PDB entry 2HRK | X-ray diffraction, 2.05 A resolution | chains A and B

Chain A:
Name: Glutamyl-tRNA synthetase, cytoplasmic
Source organism: Saccharomyces cerevisiae
Notes: EC 6.1.1.17
UniProt: P46655 (SYEC_YEAST); residues 3-209 here correspond to UniProt positions 1-207 (UniProt number = residue number - 2)
Sequence (207 residues; row label = number of the first residue in the row):
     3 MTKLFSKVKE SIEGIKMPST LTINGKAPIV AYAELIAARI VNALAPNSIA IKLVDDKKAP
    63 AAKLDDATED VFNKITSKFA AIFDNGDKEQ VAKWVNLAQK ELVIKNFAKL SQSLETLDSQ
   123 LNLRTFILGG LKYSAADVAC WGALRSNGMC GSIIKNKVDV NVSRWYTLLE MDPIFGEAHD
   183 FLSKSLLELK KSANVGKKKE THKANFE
Not modelled in the structure: 3-19, 197-209

Chain B:
Name: GU4 nucleic-binding protein 1
Source organism: Saccharomyces cerevisiae
UniProt: P46672 (G4P1_YEAST); residues 3-124 here correspond to UniProt positions 1-122 (UniProt number = residue number - 2)
Sequence (122 residues; row label = number of the first residue in the row):
     3 MSDLVTKFES LIISKYPVSF TKEQSAQAAQ WESVLKSGQI QPHLDQLNLV LRDNTFIVST
    63 LYPTSTDVHV FEVALPLIKD LVASSKDVKS TYTTYRHILR WIDYMQNLLE VSSTDKLEIN
   123 HD
Not modelled in the structure: 124
UniProt features mapped onto this chain:
  - region: Lys-24 to Gln-48 (Interaction with methionyl-tRNA synthetase MES1), Arg-54 to Leu-63 (Interaction with glutamyl-tRNA synthetase GUS1), Thr-93 to His-123 (Interaction with glutamyl-tRNA synthetase GUS1)
From the paper describing this entry:
  - mutagenesis - A28R: unchanged binding to GluRS

How chain A and chain B interact:
Pairs across the interface - 29 pairs, chain A then chain B:
  Asn-124(A) with Arg-98(B); Arg-102(B)
  Leu-125(A) with Arg-98(B); Leu-101(B), hydrophobic; Arg-102(B); Ile-121(B), hydrophobic; His-123(B)
  Arg-126(A) with Arg-102(B); His-123(B)
  Thr-127(A) with Thr-57(B); Tyr-106(B)
  Leu-133(A) with Tyr-106(B), hydrogen bond (backbone-side chain); Leu-110(B)
  Lys-159(A) with Asp-55(B), salt bridge
  Val-162(A) with Arg-54(B)
  Asn-163(A) with His-99(B)
  Arg-166(A) with Leu-53(B); Arg-54(B); Asp-55(B); Asn-56(B); Thr-57(B); Arg-102(B)
  Leu-170(A) with Thr-57(B); Thr-62(B); Leu-63(B)
  Met-173(A) with Ser-61(B); Thr-62(B); Leu-63(B)
  Asp-174(A) with Leu-63(B)
Also at the interface, not in a pair above, chain A (15 interface residues in all): Phe-128, Gly-132, Thr-169
Also at the interface, not in a pair above, chain B (20 interface residues in all): Phe-58, Tyr-94, Asp-105, Asn-109
From the paper, about this interface:
  - pairs named by the authors: Arg-166(A)/Arg-102(B) (pi stacking)
  - interface residues, chain A: Asn-124(A), Lys-159(A)
  - interface residues, chain B: Arg-54(B)

In short:
Chain A and chain B form an interface of 15 and 20 residues respectively; the contacts include 1 hydrogen bond
and 1 salt bridge. Among the polar pairs are Lys-159(A)/Asp-55(B) and Leu-133(A)/Tyr-106(B). The authors
report pi stacking between Arg-166(A) and Arg-102(B). From the paper: A28R of chain B leaves binding to GluRS
unchanged; interface residues Asn-124(A), Lys-159(A) and Arg-54(B).
Here chain A is Glutamyl-tRNA synthetase, cytoplasmic and chain B is GU4 nucleic-binding protein 1, both from
Saccharomyces cerevisiae. Entry 2HRK (Structural basis of yeast aminoacyl-tRNA synthetase complex formation
revealed by crystal structures of two binary sub-complexes) was determined by X-ray diffraction together with
2HSM and 2HSN from the same study.
